PDB entry 5Y6Q | X-ray diffraction, 2.50 A resolution | chains A and C of the 3 polymer chains in the assembly

[Chain A]
Molecule: Aldehyde oxidase small subunit
Source organism: Methylobacillus sp. KY4400
UniProtKB: Q84IY0 (Q84IY0_9PROT); numbering as in UniProt (aligned over 1-162)
Amino-acid sequence (162 residues; each row starts with the number of its first residue):
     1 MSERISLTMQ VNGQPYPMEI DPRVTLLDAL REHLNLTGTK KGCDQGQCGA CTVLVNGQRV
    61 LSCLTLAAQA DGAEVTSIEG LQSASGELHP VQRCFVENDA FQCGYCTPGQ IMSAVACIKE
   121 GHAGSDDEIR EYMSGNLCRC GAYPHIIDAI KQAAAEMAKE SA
Unresolved in the structure: 1-2, 160-162
Bound ions: 2Fe-2S cluster Fe site 1: Cys-43, Cys-48, Cys-51, Cys-63; 2Fe-2S cluster Fe site 2: Cys-103, Cys-106, Cys-138, Cys-140
Small-molecule neighbours:
  - FAD (flavin-adenine dinucleotide): Gln-45, Gly-46, Gln-47, Leu-64
  - 2Fe-2S cluster (FES), molecule 1: Leu-27, Lys-40, Lys-41, Gly-42, Cys-43, Asp-44, Gly-46, Gln-47, Cys-48, Gly-49, Ala-50, Cys-51, Leu-61, Cys-63
  - 2Fe-2S cluster (FES), molecule 2: Phe-101, Gln-102, Cys-103, Gly-104, Tyr-105, Cys-106, Thr-107, Cys-138, Arg-139, Cys-140
  - pterin cytosine dinucleotide (MCN): Gln-102, Cys-103, Cys-140

[Chain C]
Molecule: Aldehyde oxidase large subunit
Source organism: Methylobacillus sp. KY4400
UniProtKB: Q84IX8 (Q84IX8_9PROT); residues 1-775 here = UniProt positions 1-775
Amino-acid sequence (775 residues; each row starts with the number of its first residue):
     1 MSEVNHDARQ AKHIPEATAG DTATAEAGSP IEGLGAARSR GDGRVKVIGE ARYAIEHQPE
    61 NPLYGVVLQS TVASGRISRL SAEKALQADG VLAVYTHLNP LKINKPTAIA DGGAAQSTYT
   121 PIQDDVIIHN GQNIGIVIAE TFEQATWAAS LVEIEYETTP ARVFATDEGV EAKPMSAQDI
   181 DLGDAATAMH SAEVRINQRY TTPREYNMPM EPHACIAHWH EGQITVWEPS QWVAGAQVEI
   241 AEWLGIETEK VRIISPYVGG GFGSKPVPYT HVALASVASR ALNRPVKVSL TRPQTFTGLG
   301 GRPATSQQLE LGASRDGKIE AIIQRSFSET SLIDVFAENC SKVTARMYAV SNVSAQHQVR
   361 LINTVTPGWM RAPGENPSAF GLEVAMDELA YALDIDPLEL RLRNWADKDY QLDLPWSTRR
   421 LKEAYQKGAE AFGWDKRIMT PRSMREGREL IGWGMASGTY PVNRLPAEAK IILTPQGRFV
   481 VQCAGADIGT GTYTILAQTA ADHLGVGSET IEVELGDTAL PRAGVAGGSQ LAGNLTAAVN
   541 DTAKKMRERL LALASELPAS PLSGLPVSQF TLQDGAIQHS GGSGLSLAQL ATLAPPDSLS
   601 VKGGTFPDDM PQSERDKIVR NLNDMSRPEA FSAHSWSAQF VEVRVDEDFG TIRVKRMVAA
   661 LDSGRLYNPK LARSQWIGGM IMGVGQALME EGIVDPRNGR VINNNLADYL VPVNGDIPSI
   721 TTINVGEPDF EATTMGGKAV GELGIVGVAA AISNAVFHAT GKRVRGLPIT LDKII
Unresolved in the structure: 1-27
Small-molecule neighbours: pterin cytosine dinucleotide (MCN): Gly-260, Gly-261, Phe-262, Gly-263, Arg-371, Ile-488, Gly-489, Thr-490, Gly-491, Thr-492, Ile-495, Ala-526, Gly-527, Gly-528, Ser-529, Gln-530, Leu-531, Ala-532, Gly-533, Ser-663, Arg-665, Leu-666, Tyr-667, Asn-668, Leu-671, Ala-672, Gln-675, Gly-737, Lys-738, Ala-739, Val-740, Gly-741, Glu-742

[Chain A / chain C interface]
Pairs across the interface - 107 pairs, chain A then chain C:
  Glu-3(A) with Asp-89(C)
  Asp-21(A) with Glu-143(C)
  Arg-23(A) with Glu-143(C); Trp-147(C)
  Val-24(A) with Glu-143(C)
  Asp-28(A) with Phe-142(C)
  Arg-31(A) with Ile-55(C); Glu-56(C), salt bridge
  Glu-32(A) with Tyr-64(C), hydrogen bond; Lys-287(C), salt bridge
  Asn-35(A) with Arg-52(C), hydrogen bond; Gln-58(C), hydrogen bond
  Thr-37(A) with Arg-52(C), hydrogen bond; Glu-56(C)
  Gly-38(A) with Gly-49(C)
  Lys-40(A) with Ala-51(C); Tyr-53(C); Glu-56(C), salt bridge
  Lys-41(A) with Phe-142(C); Pro-212(C)
  Gly-42(A) with Met-210(C); Pro-212(C); Arg-292(C), hydrogen bond (backbone-side chain)
  Cys-43(A) with Arg-292(C)
  Gln-45(A) with Pro-293(C)
  Gln-47(A) with Asn-705(C); Leu-706(C), hydrogen bond (side chain-backbone); Ala-707(C), hydrogen bond (side chain-backbone)
  Cys-48(A) with Met-210(C), hydrophobic; Leu-706(C), hydrophobic
  Ile-78(A) with Val-47(C); Ile-48(C); Gly-49(C)
  Glu-79(A) with Ile-48(C)
  Gln-82(A) with Arg-44(C); Ile-48(C)
  Gly-86(A) with Arg-44(C)
  Leu-88(A) with Arg-44(C); Ile-48(C), hydrophobic
  Gln-92(A) with Val-47(C), hydrogen bond (side chain-backbone); Ile-48(C)
  Val-96(A) with Ser-39(C); Gly-43(C); Val-47(C), hydrophobic
  Glu-97(A) with Ser-39(C), hydrogen bond; Lys-670(C), hydrogen bond (backbone-side chain)
  Asp-99(A) with Arg-40(C), salt bridge; Lys-670(C); Leu-671(C); Ser-674(C), hydrogen bond
  Phe-101(A) with Arg-40(C), hydrogen bond (backbone-side chain); Gly-43(C); Val-47(C), hydrophobic
  Gln-102(A) with Arg-40(C); Lys-46(C); Gly-489(C); Ser-674(C), hydrogen bond (side chain-backbone); Gln-675(C), hydrogen bond
  Cys-103(A) with Lys-46(C), hydrogen bond (backbone-side chain); Tyr-53(C), hydrogen bond (backbone-side chain); Val-258(C); Gly-259(C), hydrogen bond (side chain-backbone); Gly-260(C); Ile-488(C); Gly-489(C)
  Gly-104(A) with Lys-46(C); Tyr-53(C), hydrogen bond (backbone-side chain)
  Tyr-105(A) with Tyr-53(C), hydrogen bond (backbone-side chain); Met-210(C); Glu-211(C); Gly-259(C)
  Ile-111(A) with Val-47(C), hydrophobic
  Arg-130(A) with Asn-714(C); Gly-715(C); Ile-717(C), hydrogen bond (side chain-backbone); Pro-718(C); Ser-719(C), hydrogen bond
  Met-133(A) with Asn-714(C)
  Ser-134(A) with Val-713(C); Asn-714(C); Gly-715(C), hydrogen bond (side chain-backbone)
  Leu-137(A) with Met-210(C); Val-713(C), hydrophobic
  Arg-139(A) with Tyr-206(C), hydrogen bond (side chain-backbone); Asn-207(C), hydrogen bond (side chain-backbone); Met-208(C); Phe-262(C); Met-370(C); Met-682(C); Glu-690(C), salt bridge; Val-711(C); Pro-712(C)
  Cys-140(A) with Phe-262(C); Gly-678(C)
  Gly-141(A) with Ile-677(C); Gly-678(C); Ile-681(C)
  Tyr-143(A) with Pro-712(C), hydrogen bond (side chain-backbone); Val-713(C); Asn-714(C); Ile-717(C), hydrophobic
  Pro-144(A) with Ile-677(C), hydrophobic; Ile-681(C)
  His-145(A) with Arg-673(C), hydrogen bond; Ser-674(C), hydrogen bond; Ile-677(C)
  Ile-147(A) with Asn-714(C)
Interface residues without a listed pair, chain A (49 interface residues in all): Asp-44, Phe-95, Cys-106, Thr-107, Pro-108, Ile-146
Interface residues without a listed pair, chain C (60 interface residues in all): Gln-144, Pro-209, Tyr-709, Ile-720

[In short]
49 residues of chain A face 60 of chain C across their interface, with 27 hydrogen bonds and 5 salt bridges.
Polar contacts include Arg-31(A)/Glu-56(C), Glu-32(A)/Lys-287(C) and Lys-40(A)/Glu-56(C). Pterin cytosine
dinucleotide is bound between chain A and chain C.
Chain A is Aldehyde oxidase small subunit and chain C is Aldehyde oxidase large subunit, both from
Methylobacillus sp. KY4400; the structure, Crystal structure of an aldehyde oxidase from Methylobacillus sp.
KY4400, was determined by X-ray diffraction.
